Entry 3F8V (X-ray diffraction, 1.08 A resolution); this record covers chain A.

Chain A:
Protein: Lysozyme
From: Enterobacteria phage T4
Notes: EC 3.2.1.17
Reference sequence: P00720 (LYS_BPT4); residue numbers follow UniProt; this construct covers 1-164
Amino-acid sequence (164 residues; numbered 1 to 164; the number before each row is that of its first residue):
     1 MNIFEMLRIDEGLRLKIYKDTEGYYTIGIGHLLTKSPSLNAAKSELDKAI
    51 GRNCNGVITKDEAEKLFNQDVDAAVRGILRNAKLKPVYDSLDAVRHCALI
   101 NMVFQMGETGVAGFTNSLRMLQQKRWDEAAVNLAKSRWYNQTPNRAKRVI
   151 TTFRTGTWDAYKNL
Construct notes: engineered mutation His96 (Arg in P00720)
Bound ions: Na+ near Glu11 (its only coordinating residue here); K+ near Ile58 (its only coordinating residue here)
Ligand contacts: 2-hydroxyethyl disulfide (HED): Phe4, Asn68, Val71, Asp72, Val75, Arg76
Curated features (UniProtKB/Swiss-Prot):
  - active site (Proton donor/acceptor): Glu11, Asp20
  - binding site (substrate): Leu32, Phe104, Ser117, Asn132
  - mutagenesis: Glu11 (E11A/F/H/M/N: Complete loss of enzymatic activity; E11N: Loss of 84% of enzymatic activity; E11Q: Complete loss of activity), Asp20 (D20A/N/S/T: Complete loss of enzymatic activity; D20C: Nearly no effet on specific enzymatic activity; D20E/Q: Loss of 99% of enzymatic activity), Thr26 (T26E: Complete loss of activity at neutral pH; covalently bound substrate; T26H: Facilitates transglycosylation more effectively than hydrolysis; covalently bound substrate), Gly30 (G30A: Almost complete loss of enzymatic activity; G30F: Almost complete loss of enzymatic activity. The enzyme is destabilized by 1.5 kcal/mol), Ser117 (S117F: 10-fold decrease in enzymatic activity; S117I: 500-fold decrease in enzymatic activity; S117V: 50-fold decrease in enzymatic activity), Asn132 (N132I: 5-fold decrease in enzymatic activity; N132M/F: 2-fold decrease in enzymatic activity)

Overview:
Ligands of chain A: 2-hydroxyethyl disulfide. From UniProt: active-site residues Glu11 and Asp20, 4
substrate-binding residues and 6 mutagenesis sites.
Chain A is Lysozyme (Enterobacteria phage T4); the structure, Evaulaution at Atomic Resolution of the Role of
Strain in Destabilizing the Temperature Sensitive T4 Lysozyme ..., was determined by X-ray diffraction (same
publication as 3F9L, 3FA0 and 3FAD).
